6SNB - chains B and C of the 3 polymer chains in the assembly; structure by electron microscopy, 4.40 A resolution (low resolution: residue-level contacts below are approximate; hydrogen-bond / salt-bridge calls are withheld).

[Chain B]
Name: Capsid protein VP2
From: Coxsackievirus A10
Notes: EC 3.4.22.29, 3.6.1.15, 3.4.22.28, 2.7.7.48
UniProt: Q6JKR9 (Q6JKR9_9ENTO); residues 1-255 here correspond to UniProt positions 70-324 (UniProt number = residue number + 69)
Chain sequence (255 residues; row label = number of the first residue in the row):
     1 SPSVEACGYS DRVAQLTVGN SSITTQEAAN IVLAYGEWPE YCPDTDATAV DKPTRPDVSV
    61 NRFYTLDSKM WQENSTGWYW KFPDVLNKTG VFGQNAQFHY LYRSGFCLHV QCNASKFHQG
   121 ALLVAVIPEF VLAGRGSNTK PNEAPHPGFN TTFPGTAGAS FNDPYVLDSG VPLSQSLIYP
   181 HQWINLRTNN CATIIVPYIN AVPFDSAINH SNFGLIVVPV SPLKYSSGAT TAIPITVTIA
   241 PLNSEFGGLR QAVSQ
Disordered / not traced: 1-13, 252-255

[Chain C]
Name: Capsid protein VP3
From: Coxsackievirus A10
Notes: EC 3.4.22.29, 3.6.1.15, 3.4.22.28, 2.7.7.48
UniProt: Q6JKR9 (Q6JKR9_9ENTO); residues 1-240 here correspond to UniProt positions 325-564 (UniProt number = residue number + 324)
Chain sequence (240 residues; numbered 1 to 240; the number before each row is that of its first residue):
     1 GLPTELRPGT NQFLTTEDDT AAPILPGFSP TPSIHIPGEV RSLLELCRVE TILEVNNTTD
    61 ATGLNRLLIP VSAQNKADEL CAAFMVDPGR IGPWQSTLVG QICRYYTQWS GSLKVTFMFT
   121 GSFMATGKML IAYSPPGSAQ PANRETAMLG THVIWDFGLQ SSVSLVIPWI SNTHFRTAKT
   181 GGNYDYYTAG VVTLWYQTNY VVPPETPGEA YIIAMGAAQD NFTLKICKDT DEVTQQAVLQ
Disordered / not traced: 1, 173-187, 240

[How chain B and chain C interact]
Contacting residue pairs (49):
  Y35(B) - G38(C)
  E37(B) - H35(C)
  E37(B) - P37(C)
  K116(B) - S122(C)
  K116(B) - F123(C)
  F117(B) - E205(C)
  H118(B) - G121(C)
  Q119(B) - G121(C)
  Q119(B) - S122(C)
  Q119(B) - P207(C)
  G120(B) - T120(C)
  A121(B) - T120(C)
  P164(B) - L64(C)
  Y165(B) - E54(C)
  Y165(B) - L64(C)
  S174(B) - T51(C)
  S174(B) - I52(C)
  S174(B) - S96(C)
  Q175(B) - Q95(C)
  Q175(B) - S96(C)
  Q175(B) - L98(C)
  Q175(B) - Q101(C)
  L177(B) - E50(C)
  L177(B) - T51(C)
  I178(B) - L98(C)
  W183(B) - M118(C)
  W183(B) - M215(C)
  N185(B) - M118(C)
  N185(B) - F119(C)
  N185(B) - T120(C)
  N185(B) - S161(C)
  R187(B) - F119(C)
  R187(B) - G121(C)
  R187(B) - S122(C)
  R187(B) - F123(C)
  R187(B) - F157(C)
  R187(B) - S161(C)
  I199(B) - P37(C)
  N200(B) - I36(C)
  V220(B) - L68(C)
  S221(B) - T120(C)
  S221(B) - Y211(C)
  P222(B) - L68(C)
  K224(B) - E209(C)
  K224(B) - Y211(C)
  Y225(B) - P207(C)
  S226(B) - E205(C)
  S226(B) - T206(C)
  S226(B) - P207(C)
Also at the interface, not in a pair above, chain B (29 interface residues in all): L173, Y198, A201, P203
Also at the interface, not in a pair above, chain C (37 interface residues in all): I34, V49, G63, L67, T97, M124, A125, P204, I213

[In short]
29 residues of chain B face 37 of chain C across their interface.
Chain B is Capsid protein VP2 and chain C is Capsid protein VP3, both from Coxsackievirus A10; the structure,
Structure of Coxsackievirus A10 A-particle, was determined by electron microscopy together with 6SMG and 6SNW
from the same study.
